Entry 3GPJ (X-ray diffraction, 2.70 A resolution); this record covers chains F and G of the 28 polymer chains in the assembly.

Chain F:
Molecule: Proteasome component C1
Organism: Saccharomyces cerevisiae
Notes: EC 3.4.25.1; fragment: sequence database residues 5-248
UniProtKB: P21242 (PSA3_YEAST); the construct lacks a stretch of the UniProt sequence and is renumbered around it, so the offset changes along the chain: 5-180 = UniProt 5-180; 184-199 = UniProt 187-202; 201-206 = UniProt 203-208; 207-218 = UniProt 211-222; 1 more segments
Sequence (244 residues; row label = number of the first residue in the row; note: 4 numbers in that range are skipped by the numbering (no residue carries them; nothing is unmodelled there); a row labelled like 18A-18F holds insertion residues (18A, then the next letters in order)):
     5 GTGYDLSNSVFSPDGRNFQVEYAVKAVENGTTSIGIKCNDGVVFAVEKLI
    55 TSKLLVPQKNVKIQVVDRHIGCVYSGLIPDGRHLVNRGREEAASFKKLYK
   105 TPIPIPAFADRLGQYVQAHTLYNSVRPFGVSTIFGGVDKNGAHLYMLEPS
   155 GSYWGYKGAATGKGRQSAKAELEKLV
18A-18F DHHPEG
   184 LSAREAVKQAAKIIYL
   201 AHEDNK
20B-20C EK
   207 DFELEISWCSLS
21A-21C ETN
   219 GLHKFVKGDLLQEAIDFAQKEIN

Chain G:
Molecule: Proteasome component C7-alpha
Organism: Saccharomyces cerevisiae
Notes: EC 3.4.25.1; fragment: sequence database residues 10-252
UniProtKB: P21243 (PSA6_YEAST); the construct lacks a stretch of the UniProt sequence and is renumbered around it, so the offset changes along the chain: 6-34 = UniProt 10-38; 35-143 = UniProt 40-148; 144-179 = UniProt 150-185; 186-218 = UniProt 199-231; 1 more segments
Sequence (243 residues; row label = number of the first residue in the row; note: 6 numbers in that range are skipped by the numbering (no residue carries them; nothing is unmodelled there); a row labelled like 17A-17E holds insertion residues (17A, then the next letters in order)):
     6 AGYDRHITIFSPEGRLYQVEYAFKATNQT
   34A N
    35 INSLAVRGKDCTVVISQKKVPDKLLDPTTVSYIFCISRTIGMVVNGPIPD
    85 ARNAALRAKAEAAEFRYKYGYDMPCDVLAKRMANLSQIYTQRAYMRPLGV
   135 ILTFVSVDE
   14A E
   144 LGPSIYKTDPAGYYVGYKATATGPKQQEITTNLENH
17A-17E FKKSK
18A-18D IDHI
   184 N
18G-18H EE
   18M S
   186 WEKVVEFAITHMIDALGTEFSKNDLEVGVATKD
   220 KFFTLSAENIEERLVAIAEQD

Interface between chain F and chain G:
Contacting residue pairs (66):
  Gly5(F) with Arg10(G)
  Thr6(F) with His11(G), hydrogen bond (backbone-side chain)
  Gly7(F) with His11(G)
  Tyr8(F) with Arg10(G); His11(G); Tyr26(G), hydrogen bond
  Ser13(F) with Arg130(G)
  Val14(F) with His11(G); Gln23(G)
  Phe15(F) with Gln23(G), hydrogen bond (backbone-side chain); Tyr26(G); Ala27(G), hydrophobic; Ala30(G), hydrophobic; Arg130(G); Pro131(G); Gly133(G)
  Ser16(F) with Tyr26(G)
  Pro17(F) with Tyr26(G), hydrophobic; Lys29(G)
  Asp18A(F) with Lys57(G), salt bridge
  Gly19(F) with Tyr26(G); Ala30(G); Gln33(G), hydrogen bond (backbone-side chain)
  Lys41(F) with Asp60(G), salt bridge
  Gln118(F) with Arg86(G), hydrogen bond (side chain-backbone); Asn87(G); Leu90(G)
  Gln121(F) with Pro83(G); Asp84(G); Asn87(G), hydrogen bond; Arg130(G)
  Thr124(F) with Arg130(G), hydrogen bond (backbone-side chain)
  Leu125(F) with Asn87(G); Tyr128(G); Arg130(G); Leu132(G), hydrophobic
  Tyr126(F) with Tyr128(G); Met129(G), hydrophobic
  Ser154(F) with Pro83(G)
  Gly155(F) with Pro83(G)
  Ser156(F) with Ile82(G); Pro83(G)
  Tyr157(F) with Arg86(G), hydrogen bond (backbone-side chain)
  Trp158(F) with Leu59(G), hydrophobic; Thr63(G); Val64(G), hydrophobic; Ser65(G); Tyr66(G); Ile82(G), hydrophobic; Arg86(G)
  Gly159(F) with Leu59(G); Asp60(G), hydrogen bond (backbone-backbone); Thr63(G), hydrogen bond (backbone-side chain)
  Tyr160(F) with Leu58(G); Leu59(G), hydrophobic; Asp60(G)
  Lys161(F) with Lys57(G); Leu58(G), hydrogen bond (backbone-backbone); Leu59(G)
  Gly162(F) with Leu58(G)
  Lys173(F) with Leu58(G)
  Leu176(F) with Leu58(G)
  Glu177(F) with Asp56(G); Lys57(G), salt bridge; Leu58(G)
  Val180(F) with Leu58(G), hydrophobic
Also at the interface, not in a pair above, chain F (33 interface residues in all): Asp18, Arg20, Asp114
Also at the interface, not in a pair above, chain G (30 interface residues in all): Pro61

In short:
Chain F and chain G form an interface of 33 and 30 residues respectively, with 11 hydrogen bonds and 3 salt
bridges. Polar pairs include Asp18A(F)-Lys57(G), Lys41(F)-Asp60(G) and Glu177(F)-Lys57(G).
Here chain F is Proteasome component C1 and chain G is Proteasome component C7-alpha, both from Saccharomyces
cerevisiae. Entry 3GPJ (Crystal structure of the yeast 20S proteasome in complex with syringolin B) was
determined by X-ray diffraction.
